Entry 9U9B (electron microscopy, 3.25 A resolution); this record covers chains B and H of the 4 polymer chains in the assembly.

# Chain B
Molecule: Middle S protein
Organism: Hepatitis B virus
Reference sequence: B5TFB1 (B5TFB1_HBV); residues -54 to 226 here correspond to UniProt positions 1-281 (UniProt number = residue number + 55)
Chain sequence (281 residues; each row starts with the number of its first residue; numbers below 1 keep their minus sign (Met-54 is residue -54)):
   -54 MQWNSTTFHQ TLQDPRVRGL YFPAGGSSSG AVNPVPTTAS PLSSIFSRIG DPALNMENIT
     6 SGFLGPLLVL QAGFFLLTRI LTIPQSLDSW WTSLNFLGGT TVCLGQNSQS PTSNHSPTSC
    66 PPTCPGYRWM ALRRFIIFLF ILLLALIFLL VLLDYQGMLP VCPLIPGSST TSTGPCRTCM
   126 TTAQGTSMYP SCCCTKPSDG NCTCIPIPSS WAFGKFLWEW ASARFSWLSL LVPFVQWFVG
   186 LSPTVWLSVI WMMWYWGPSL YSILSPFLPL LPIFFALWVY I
Disordered / not traced: -54 to 27, 43-70, 111-115, 169-226
Disulfide bonds: Cys107-Cys138, Cys121-Cys137, Cys139-Cys149
Sequence notes: engineered mutation Ala76 (Cys131 in B5TFB1), Ala90 (Cys145 in B5TFB1), Ala221 (Cys276 in B5TFB1)
From the paper describing this entry:
  - mutagenesis - C76A/C90A/C221A: unchanged binding to HBC34 Fab Heavy Chain (chain H)

# Chain H
Molecule: HBC34 Fab Heavy Chain
Organism: Homo sapiens
Notes: antibody fragment or engineered binder
Chain sequence (221 residues; numbered -1 to 219; the number before each row is that of its first residue; numbers below 1 keep their minus sign (Gly-1 is residue -1)):
    -1 GSELQLVESG GGWVQPGGSQ RLSCAASGRI FRSFYMSWVR QAPGKGLEWV ATINQDGSEK
    59 LYVDSVKGRF TISRDNAKNS LFLQMNNLRV EDTAVYYCAA WSGNSGGMDV WGQGTTVSVS
   119 SLEASTKGPS VFPLAPSSKS TSGGTAALGC LVKDYFPEPV TVSWNSGALT SGVHTFPAVL
   179 QSSGLYSLSS VVTVPSSSLG TQTYICNVNH KPSNTKVDKR V
Disordered / not traced: -1 to 0, 120-219
Disulfide bonds: Cys22-Cys96

# How chain B and chain H interact
Pairs across the interface (14):
  Arg122(B) - Gly101(H)
  Arg122(B) - Asn102(H)
  Arg122(B) - Ser103(H)
  Arg122(B) - Gly104(H)
  Thr123(B) - Trp99(H)  hydrogen bond (side chain-backbone)
  Thr123(B) - Ser100(H)  hydrogen bond (side chain-backbone)
  Thr123(B) - Gly101(H)
  Thr123(B) - Gly104(H)
  Thr123(B) - Gly105(H)
  Met125(B) - Ser31(H)
  Met125(B) - Phe32(H)  hydrophobic
  Thr126(B) - Ser31(H)  hydrogen bond (backbone-side chain)
  Thr126(B) - Gln53(H)
  Thr131(B) - Asp54(H)
Interface residues without a listed pair, chain B (6 interface residues in all): Cys124
Interface residues without a listed pair, chain H (14 interface residues in all): Ile28, Arg30, Tyr33

# Summary
The interface between chain B and chain H involves 6 residues on one side and 14 on the other, with 3 hydrogen
bonds. Polar contacts include Thr123(B)-Trp99(H), Thr123(B)-Ser100(H) and Thr126(B)-Ser31(H). The paper
reports that C76A/C90A/C221A of chain B leave binding to HBC34 Fab Heavy Chain (chain H) unchanged.
Chain B is Middle S protein (Hepatitis B virus) and chain H is HBC34 Fab Heavy Chain (Homo sapiens); the
structure, HBsAg in complex with HBC34 Fab, was determined by electron microscopy together with 9JT1 from the
same study.
